8ED0 - chains A and C of the 6 polymer chains in the assembly; structure by electron microscopy, 2.72 A resolution.

== Chain A (and C) ==
Name: Tail Tube Protein gp93
From: Oshimavirus P7426
Notes: chain C of this document is another copy of the same molecule, construct and numbering; everything in this record applies to it too
UniProtKB: A7XXS2 (A7XXS2_BP742); residue numbers follow UniProt; this construct covers 1-348
Sequence (348 residues; numbered 1 to 348; the number before each row is that of its first residue):
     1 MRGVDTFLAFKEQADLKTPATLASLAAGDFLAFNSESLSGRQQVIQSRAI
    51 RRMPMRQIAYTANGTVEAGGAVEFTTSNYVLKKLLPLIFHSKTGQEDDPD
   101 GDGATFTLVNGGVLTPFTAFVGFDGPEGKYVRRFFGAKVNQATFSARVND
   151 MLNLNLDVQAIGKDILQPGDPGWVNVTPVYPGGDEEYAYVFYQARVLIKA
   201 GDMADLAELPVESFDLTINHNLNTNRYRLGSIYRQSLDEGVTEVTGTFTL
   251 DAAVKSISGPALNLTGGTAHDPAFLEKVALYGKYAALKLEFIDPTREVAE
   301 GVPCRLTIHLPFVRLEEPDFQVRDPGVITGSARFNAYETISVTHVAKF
Reported in the primary citation:
  - self-association interface (contacts with another copy of this molecule); pairs are residue here / residue on that copy: Leu108-Met55 (hydrophobic contact), Val244-Met55 (hydrophobic contact), Ala253-Met1 (hydrophobic contact), Ala336-Met55 (hydrophobic contact), Tyr130, Leu229, Ala253, Pro272, Ala273, Val322, Ile328
  - contacts within the chain: Met1-Phe123 (hydrophobic contact)

== Interface between chain A and chain C ==
Residue-residue contacts - 70 pairs, chain A then chain C:
  Met1(A) - Ala252(C)
  Met1(A) - Ala253(C)  hydrophobic
  Met1(A) - Val327(C)
  Met1(A) - Ile328(C)  hydrogen bond (backbone-backbone)
  Arg2(A) - Pro325(C)
  Arg2(A) - Gly326(C)
  Arg2(A) - Ile328(C)
  Gly3(A) - Val322(C)
  Gly3(A) - Asp324(C)
  Gly3(A) - Pro325(C)
  Gly3(A) - Gly326(C)  hydrogen bond (backbone-backbone)
  Val4(A) - Pro325(C)  hydrophobic
  Thr6(A) - Val322(C)
  Phe33(A) - Val322(C)  hydrophobic
  Asn34(A) - Arg323(C)
  Ser35(A) - Val322(C)
  Ser35(A) - Arg323(C)
  Glu36(A) - Phe320(C)
  Glu36(A) - Gln321(C)
  Glu36(A) - Val322(C)  hydrogen bond (backbone-backbone)
  Ser37(A) - Gln321(C)
  Gly40(A) - Glu317(C)
  Val44(A) - Tyr337(C)
  Arg52(A) - Asn110(C)  hydrogen bond (backbone-side chain)
  Pro54(A) - Leu108(C)  hydrophobic
  Pro54(A) - Val109(C)
  Pro54(A) - Asn110(C)
  Pro54(A) - Val241(C)
  Pro54(A) - Thr242(C)  hydrogen bond (backbone-backbone)
  Met55(A) - Leu108(C)  hydrophobic
  Met55(A) - Thr242(C)
  Met55(A) - Val244(C)  hydrophobic
  Met55(A) - Ala336(C)
  Met55(A) - Tyr337(C)
  Met55(A) - Glu338(C)
  Met55(A) - Thr339(C)
  Met55(A) - Ile340(C)
  Arg56(A) - Glu243(C)  salt bridge
  Arg56(A) - Asn335(C)
  Arg56(A) - Tyr337(C)
  Arg56(A) - Glu338(C)  hydrogen bond (backbone-backbone)
  Gln57(A) - Glu338(C)
  Ile58(A) - Tyr284(C)  hydrophobic
  Ile58(A) - Phe312(C)  hydrophobic
  Ile58(A) - Tyr337(C)  hydrophobic
  Ile58(A) - Glu338(C)  hydrogen bond (backbone-side chain)
  Thr61(A) - Tyr337(C)
  Asn63(A) - Arg314(C)
  Phe123(A) - Val322(C)  hydrophobic
  Phe123(A) - Ile328(C)  hydrophobic
  Pro126(A) - Lys255(C)
  Glu127(A) - Ala253(C)
  Glu127(A) - Lys255(C)
  Glu127(A) - His270(C)
  Tyr130(A) - Pro272(C)
  Tyr130(A) - Ala273(C)  hydrophobic
  Tyr130(A) - Glu276(C)  hydrogen bond
  Arg132(A) - Glu276(C)  salt bridge
  Arg132(A) - Phe320(C)  hydrogen bond (side chain-backbone)
  Lys163(A) - Leu280(C)
  Lys163(A) - Glu317(C)  salt bridge
  Asp164(A) - Leu280(C)
  Ile165(A) - Ala273(C)  hydrophobic
  Ile165(A) - Glu276(C)
  Ile165(A) - Lys277(C)
  Ile165(A) - Leu280(C)  hydrophobic
  Gln167(A) - Asp271(C)  hydrogen bond
  Gln167(A) - Pro272(C)
  Gln167(A) - Ala273(C)
  Gln167(A) - Lys277(C)  hydrogen bond
Also at the interface, not in a pair above, chain A (32 interface residues in all): Met53, Gly128, Lys129
Also at the interface, not in a pair above, chain C (37 interface residues in all): Gly111

== Overview ==
32 residues of chain A face 37 of chain C across their interface, with 11 hydrogen bonds and 3 salt bridges.
Polar contacts include Arg56(A)-Glu243(C), Arg132(A)-Glu276(C) and Lys163(A)-Glu317(C). From the paper: a
self-association interface involving Leu108(A), Tyr130(A) and Leu229(A) among others; contacts within the
chain involving Phe123(A) and Met1(A).
Both chains are Tail Tube Protein gp93 (Oshimavirus P7426). Entry 8ED0 (Cryo-EM Structure of the P74-26 Tail
Tube) was determined by electron microscopy together with 8EDX from the same study.
